Entry 9ATZ (electron microscopy, 3.40 A resolution); this record covers chains H and I of the 18 polymer chains in the assembly.

[Chain H]
Name: Rabbit V2 Polyclonal Antibody - Predicted Heavy Chain
Organism: Oryctolagus cuniculus
Notes: antibody fragment or engineered binder
Sequence (125 residues; row label = number of the first residue in the row; a row labelled like 51A-51B holds insertion residues (51A, then the next letters in order); X marks 125 residues of unknown identity (built as UNK)):
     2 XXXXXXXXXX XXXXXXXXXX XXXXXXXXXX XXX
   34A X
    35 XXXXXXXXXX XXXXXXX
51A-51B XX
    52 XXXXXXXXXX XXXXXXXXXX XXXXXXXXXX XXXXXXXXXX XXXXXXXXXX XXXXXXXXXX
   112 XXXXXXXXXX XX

[Chain I]
Name: Surface protein gp120
Organism: Human immunodeficiency virus 1
UniProt: A1EAI1 (A1EAI1_9HIV1); the construct lacks a stretch of the UniProt sequence and is renumbered around it, so the offset changes along the chain: 31-135 = UniProt 28-132; 139-185 = UniProt 133-179; 186-321 = UniProt 184-319; 322-395 = UniProt 321-394; 1 more segments
Sequence (514 residues; row label = number of the first residue in the row; note: 4 numbers in that range are skipped by the numbering (no residue carries them; nothing is unmodelled there); a row labelled like 185A-185D holds insertion residues (185A, then the next letters in order); numbers below 1 keep their minus sign (Met-4 is residue -4)):
    -4 MDAMKRGLCC VLLLCGAVFV SPSQEIHARF RRGARNGNLW VTVYYGVPVW KDAETTLFCA
    56 SDAKAYEKEK RNVWATHCCV PTDPNPQEMV LENVTENFNM WKNDMVEQMH EDVISLWDQS
   116 LKPCVKLTPL CVTLECRQVN
   139 TTNATSSVNV TNGEEIKNCS FNATTELRDK KQKVYALFYR LDIVPLE
185A-185D EERK
   186 GNSSKYRLIN CNTSAITQAC PKVTFDPIPI HYCAPAGYAI LKCNNKTFNG TGPCNNVSTV
   246 QCTHGIKPVV STQLLLNGSL AEGEIIIRSE NLTNNVKTII VHLNESVEIV CTRPNNNTVK
   306 SIRIGPGQWF YYTGDI
  321A I
   322 GNIRQAYCNI KKDDWIRTLQ RVGKKLAEHF PRRIINFTQP AGGDLEITTH SFNCRGEFFY
   382 CNTSSLFNST YNPN
   397 DTNSNSSSSN SSLDITIPCR IKQIINMWQR VGQAMYAPPI EGNITCKSNI TGLLLVRDGG
   457 VESNETEIFR PGGGDMRNNW RSELYKYKVV EIKPLGIAPT RCKRRVVERR RR
Disordered / not traced: -4 to 33, 58-65, 139-152, 397-408, 456-459, 502-508
Cystine bridges: Cys54-Cys73, Cys119-Cys205, Cys126-Cys196, Cys131-Cys157, Cys228-Cys239, Cys296-Cys329, Cys375-Cys442, Cys382-Cys415
Glycans and other covalent adducts: N-acetylglucosamine (NAG) linked to Asn156, Asn160, Asn187, Asn197, Asn230, Asn234, Asn241, Asn276, Asn289, Asn301, Asn357, Asn383, Asn389, Asn445; glycan linked to Asn262
Construct notes: initiating methionine (-4); expression tag (-3 to 30); conflict Asp47 (Glu44 in A1EAI1), Glu49 (Lys46 in A1EAI1), Lys65 (Val62 in A1EAI1), Arg66 (His63 in A1EAI1), Cys73 (Ala70 in A1EAI1), Leu165 (Ile159 in A1EAI1), Val304 (Arg302 in A1EAI1), Trp314 (Thr312 in A1EAI1), Tyr317 (Ala315 in A1EAI1), Gln360 (Ser359 in A1EAI1), Arg426 (Glu424 in A1EAI1), Gln429 (Arg427 in A1EAI1), Arg497 (Ala495 in A1EAI1), Cys498 (Ala496 in A1EAI1), Arg506 (Glu504 in A1EAI1), Arg507 (Lys505 in A1EAI1)

[How chain H and chain I interact]
Chain I residues in contact with chain H, 9 residues: Arg178, Leu179, Val182, Pro183, Leu184, Glu185A, Glu185B, Leu366, Arg416

[Overview]
Chain H and chain I make no direct contact in this assembly. N-acetylglucosamine is covalently linked to
Asn156(I), Asn160(I), Asn187(I), Asn197(I), Asn230(I) and Asn234(I) and 8 more.
Chain H is Rabbit V2 Polyclonal Antibody - Predicted Heavy Chain (Oryctolagus cuniculus) and chain I is
Surface protein gp120 (Human immunodeficiency virus 1); the structure, HIV 16055.v8.3 SOSIP Env in Complex
with V2 Epitope and Anti-Immune Complex pAbs from Rabbit 2464, was determined by electron microscopy (same
publication as 9AXD, 9AXI, 9AXK, 9AY6, 9AYS and 9AYV).
